PDB entry 5MHS | X-ray diffraction, 3.70 A resolution | chains A and C of the 9 polymer chains in the assembly

== Chain A (and C) ==
Molecule: Outer capsid protein sigma-1
From: Reovirus type 1 (strain Lang)
Notes: chain C of this document is another copy of the same molecule, construct and numbering; everything in this record applies to it too
UniProtKB: P04506 (SIGM1_REOVL); residue numbers follow UniProt; this construct covers 307-470
Sequence (172 residues; numbered 299 to 470; the number before each row is that of its first residue):
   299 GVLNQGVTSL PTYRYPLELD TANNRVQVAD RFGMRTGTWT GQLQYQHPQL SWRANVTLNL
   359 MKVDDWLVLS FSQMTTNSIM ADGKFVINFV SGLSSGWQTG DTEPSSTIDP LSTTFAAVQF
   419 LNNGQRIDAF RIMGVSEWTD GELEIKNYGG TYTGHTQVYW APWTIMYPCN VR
Unresolved in the structure: 299-307
Differences from the reference sequence: expression tag (299-306); conflict S307 (Thr in P04506)
Swiss-Prot annotation at these positions:
  - glycosylation: N353 (N-linked (GlcNAc...) asparagine)
What the authors report for this chain:
  - contacts within the chain: Q417-R424, R424-Y457 (cation-pi contact)

== Interface between chain A and chain C ==
Contacting residue pairs - 50 pairs, chain A then chain C:
  N322(A) - L308(C)
  N322(A) - P309(C)
  N322(A) - T310(C)  hydrogen bond (backbone-backbone)
  R323(A) - T310(C)
  R323(A) - Y311(C)
  R323(A) - R312(C)
  V324(A) - T310(C)  hydrogen bond (backbone-backbone)
  V324(A) - Y311(C)  hydrophobic
  V324(A) - R312(C)  hydrogen bond (backbone-backbone)
  V324(A) - L315(C)
  Q325(A) - R312(C)  hydrogen bond
  Q325(A) - L315(C)
  V326(A) - R312(C)  hydrogen bond (backbone-side chain)
  V326(A) - L315(C)  hydrophobic
  D328(A) - R312(C)  salt bridge
  G331(A) - D363(C)
  M332(A) - S403(C)
  M332(A) - S404(C)
  M332(A) - P466(C)  hydrophobic
  T334(A) - S404(C)
  N357(A) - I406(C)
  M359(A) - I406(C)  hydrophobic
  M359(A) - L409(C)
  V361(A) - D363(C)
  V361(A) - W364(C)  hydrophobic
  V361(A) - P466(C)  hydrophobic
  D362(A) - D362(C)
  D362(A) - D363(C)
  V366(A) - W364(C)  hydrophobic
  S368(A) - I406(C)
  S368(A) - P408(C)  hydrogen bond (side chain-backbone)
  F413(A) - F413(C)
  A414(A) - F413(C)
  A415(A) - F413(C)
  A415(A) - I430(C)  hydrophobic
  D426(A) - G448(C)
  D426(A) - T449(C)
  A427(A) - F428(C)
  F428(A) - F413(C)  hydrophobic
  F428(A) - F428(C)  hydrophobic
  P460(A) - P408(C)  hydrophobic
  P460(A) - T411(C)
  P460(A) - I430(C)
  P460(A) - Y446(C)  hydrophobic
  W461(A) - T411(C)
  T462(A) - P408(C)
  T462(A) - L409(C)
  T462(A) - S410(C)
  T462(A) - T411(C)  hydrogen bond (side chain-backbone)
  M464(A) - M464(C)  hydrophobic
Also at the interface, not in a pair above, chain A (33 interface residues in all): Y311, L315, N321, F330, L358, W364, F369, A459
Also at the interface, not in a pair above, chain C (26 interface residues in all): P314, D407

== In short ==
33 residues of chain A face 26 of chain C across their interface, with 7 hydrogen bonds and 1 salt bridge.
Polar contacts include D328(A)-R312(C), Q325(A)-R312(C) and V326(A)-R312(C). From the paper: contacts within
the chain involving R424(A), Q417(A) and Y457(A).
Both chains are Outer capsid protein sigma-1 (Reovirus type 1 (strain Lang)). Entry 5MHS (T1L reovirus sigma1
complexed with 5C6 Fab fragments) was determined by X-ray diffraction.
